3LVC - chains A and B; structure by X-ray diffraction, 1.14 A resolution.

== Chain A (and B) ==
Protein: Green fluorescent protein
Organism: Aequorea coerulescens
Notes: chain B of this document is another copy of the same molecule, construct and numbering; everything in this record applies to it too
UniProtKB: Q6YGZ0 (Q6YGZ0_9CNID); numbering as in UniProt; present here: 1-65, 68-238
Amino-acid sequence (236 residues; each row starts with the number of its first residue; note: 2 numbers in that range are skipped by the numbering (no residue carries them; nothing is unmodelled there)):
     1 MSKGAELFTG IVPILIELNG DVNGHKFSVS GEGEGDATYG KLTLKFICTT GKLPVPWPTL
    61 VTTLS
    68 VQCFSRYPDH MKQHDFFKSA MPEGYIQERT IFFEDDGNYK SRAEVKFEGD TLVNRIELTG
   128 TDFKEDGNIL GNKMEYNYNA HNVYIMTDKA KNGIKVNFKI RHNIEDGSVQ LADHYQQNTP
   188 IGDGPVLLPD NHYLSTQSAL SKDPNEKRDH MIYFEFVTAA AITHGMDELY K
Not modelled in the structure: 230-238
Sequence notes: engineered mutation Ile-11 (Val in Q6YGZ0), Leu-64 (Tyr in Q6YGZ0), Glu-101 (Lys in Q6YGZ0), Ala-206 (Thr in Q6YGZ0)
Modified residues: Ser-65 ([(4Z)-2-(1-amino-2-hydroxyethyl)-4-(4-hydroxybenzylidene)-5-oxo-4,5-dihydro-1H-imidazol-1-yl]acetic acid; GYS)
Covalently attached groups: covalent link Ser-65/Val-68
Reported in the primary citation:
  - contacts within the chain: Ser-205/Tyr-220, Tyr-220/Glu-222 (hydrogen bond)
  - conformationally variable residues (side-chain flip): Glu-222
  - catalytic residues: Arg-96, Glu-222 (citing earlier work)
  - catalytic residues: Tyr-220 (proposed by the authors, not directly observed)

== Interface between chain A and chain B ==
Pairs across the interface (36):
  Tyr-39(A) / Pro-211(B)
  Arg-73(A) / Pro-211(B)
  Glu-142(A) / Asn-149(B)  hydrogen bond
  Tyr-143(A) / Gln-204(B)
  Asn-144(A) / Ala-147(B)
  Asn-144(A) / Gln-204(B)
  Tyr-145(A) / Ala-147(B)
  Tyr-145(A) / Gln-204(B)  hydrogen bond (backbone-side chain)
  Asn-146(A) / Asn-146(B)
  Asn-146(A) / Ala-147(B)  hydrogen bond (side chain-backbone)
  Ala-147(A) / Asn-144(B)
  Ala-147(A) / Tyr-145(B)
  Ala-147(A) / Asn-146(B)  hydrogen bond (backbone-side chain)
  Ala-147(A) / Asn-170(B)
  Asn-149(A) / Glu-142(B)  hydrogen bond
  Arg-168(A) / Asn-170(B)  hydrogen bond
  Arg-168(A) / Gly-174(B)
  Arg-168(A) / Val-176(B)
  Asn-170(A) / Ala-147(B)  hydrogen bond (side chain-backbone)
  Asn-170(A) / Arg-168(B)  hydrogen bond
  Gly-174(A) / Arg-168(B)  hydrogen bond (backbone-side chain)
  Val-176(A) / Arg-168(B)
  Gln-204(A) / Tyr-143(B)
  Gln-204(A) / Asn-144(B)
  Gln-204(A) / Tyr-145(B)  hydrogen bond (side chain-backbone)
  Gln-204(A) / Ala-206(B)
  Gln-204(A) / Leu-207(B)  hydrogen bond (side chain-backbone)
  Ala-206(A) / Gln-204(B)
  Ala-206(A) / Phe-223(B)  hydrophobic
  Leu-207(A) / Gln-204(B)  hydrogen bond (backbone-side chain)
  Asp-210(A) / Tyr-39(B)
  Pro-211(A) / Tyr-39(B)
  Pro-211(A) / Arg-73(B)
  Phe-221(A) / Phe-223(B)  hydrophobic
  Phe-223(A) / Ala-206(B)  hydrophobic
  Phe-223(A) / Phe-221(B)  hydrophobic
Also at the interface, not in a pair above, chain A (27 interface residues in all): Thr-38, Lys-41, Ser-202, Ser-205, Ser-208, Lys-209, Asn-212
Also at the interface, not in a pair above, chain B (25 interface residues in all): Thr-38, Lys-41, Ser-202, Ser-205, Ser-208, Asp-210

== Summary ==
Chain A and chain B form an interface of 27 and 25 residues respectively; the contacts include 12 hydrogen
bonds. Among the polar pairs are Glu-142(A)/Asn-149(B), Tyr-145(A)/Gln-204(B) and Asn-146(A)/Ala-147(B). From
the paper: catalytic residues Arg-96(A), Glu-222(A) and Tyr-220(A); conformational variability at Glu-222(A).
Chain A and chain B are both Green fluorescent protein (Aequorea coerulescens); the structure, Crystal
structure of GFP-like protein aceGFP_G222E (A. coerulescens). Colorless form, was determined by X-ray
diffraction (same publication as 3LVA and 3LVD).
